PDB entry 2BPZ | X-ray diffraction, 2.50 A resolution | chains A and B

# Chain A (and B)
Name: HIV-1 protease
Organism: Human immunodeficiency virus 1
Notes: EC 3.4.23.16; chain B of this document is another copy of the same molecule, construct and numbering; everything in this record applies to it too
UniProtKB: P04587 (POL_HV1B5); residues 1-99 here correspond to UniProt positions 69-167 (UniProt number = residue number + 68)
Sequence (99 residues; each row starts with the number of its first residue):
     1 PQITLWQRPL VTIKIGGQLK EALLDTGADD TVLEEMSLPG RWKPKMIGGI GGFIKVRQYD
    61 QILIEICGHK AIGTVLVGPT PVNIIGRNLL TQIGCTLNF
Small-molecule neighbours: 3IN (N-[2(S)-cyclopentyl-1(R)-hydroxy-3(R)methyl]-5-[(2(S)-tertiary-butylamino-carbonyl)-4-(N1-(2)-(N-methylpiperazinyl)-3-chloro-pyrazinyl-5-carbonyl)-piperazino]-4(S)-hydroxy-2(R)-phenylmethyl-pentanamide): Arg8, Leu23, Asp25, Gly27, Ala28, Asp29, Asp30, Val32, Ile47, Gly48, Gly49, Ile50, Phe53, Pro81, Val82, Ile84

# How chain A and chain B interact
Contacting residue pairs (93):
  Pro1(A) with Leu97(B); Asn98(B); Phe99(B), hydrogen bond (backbone-backbone)
  Gln2(A) with Thr96(B); Leu97(B); Asn98(B), hydrogen bond
  Ile3(A) with Thr96(B); Leu97(B), hydrogen bond (backbone-backbone); Phe99(B), hydrophobic
  Leu5(A) with Arg87(B), hydrogen bond (backbone-side chain); Leu90(B), hydrophobic; Thr91(B); Cys95(B)
  Trp6(A) with Arg87(B), hydrogen bond (backbone-side chain); Thr91(B)
  Gln7(A) with Arg87(B)
  Arg8(A) with Asp29(B), salt bridge; Arg87(B)
  Pro9(A) with Thr26(B)
  Leu24(A) with Thr26(B), hydrogen bond (backbone-side chain); Leu97(B), hydrophobic; Phe99(B), hydrophobic
  Asp25(A) with Asp25(B); Thr26(B); Gly27(B), hydrogen bond (side chain-backbone)
  Thr26(A) with Leu5(B); Pro9(B); Leu24(B), hydrogen bond (side chain-backbone); Asp25(B); Thr26(B), hydrogen bond (side chain-backbone); Leu97(B)
  Gly27(A) with Leu23(B); Asp25(B), hydrogen bond (backbone-side chain)
  Asp29(A) with Arg8(B), salt bridge
  Gly48(A) with Ile50(B)
  Gly49(A) with Ile50(B)
  Ile50(A) with Ile47(B); Gly48(B); Gly49(B); Ile50(B), hydrogen bond (backbone-backbone); Gly51(B), hydrogen bond (backbone-backbone); Ile54(B), hydrophobic; Thr80(B); Pro81(B)
  Gly51(A) with Gly51(B); Gly52(B); Ile54(B)
  Gly52(A) with Ile50(B); Gly51(B)
  Ile54(A) with Ile50(B)
  Thr80(A) with Ile50(B)
  Pro81(A) with Ile50(B)
  Arg87(A) with Leu5(B), hydrogen bond (side chain-backbone); Trp6(B), hydrogen bond (side chain-backbone); Gln7(B), hydrogen bond (side chain-backbone); Arg8(B); Pro9(B)
  Leu90(A) with Leu5(B), hydrophobic
  Thr91(A) with Leu5(B); Trp6(B)
  Gln92(A) with Trp6(B)
  Ile93(A) with Phe99(B)
  Gly94(A) with Asn98(B); Phe99(B)
  Cys95(A) with Leu5(B); Leu97(B), hydrophobic; Asn98(B); Phe99(B), hydrophobic
  Thr96(A) with Gln2(B); Ile3(B); Thr4(B); Thr96(B); Leu97(B); Asn98(B), hydrogen bond (backbone-backbone)
  Leu97(A) with Pro1(B); Gln2(B); Ile3(B), hydrogen bond (backbone-backbone); Leu24(B), hydrophobic; Thr26(B); Cys95(B), hydrophobic; Thr96(B)
  Asn98(A) with Pro1(B); Gln2(B), hydrogen bond; Gly94(B); Cys95(B), hydrogen bond (backbone-side chain); Thr96(B), hydrogen bond (backbone-backbone); Asn98(B), hydrogen bond
  Phe99(A) with Pro1(B), hydrogen bond (backbone-backbone); Ile3(B), hydrophobic; His69(B); Ile93(B); Gly94(B); Cys95(B), hydrophobic
Also at the interface, not in a pair above, chain A (38 interface residues in all): Thr4, Leu23, Ile47, Phe53, Cys67, His69
Also at the interface, not in a pair above, chain B (37 interface residues in all): Cys67, Ile84

# Summary
38 residues of chain A face 37 of chain B across their interface; the contacts include 22 hydrogen bonds and 2
salt bridges. Among the polar pairs are Arg8(A)-Asp29(B), Gln2(A)-Asn98(B) and Leu5(A)-Arg87(B). Ligands of
chain A: compound 3IN.
Both chains are HIV-1 protease (Human immunodeficiency virus 1). Entry 2BPZ (HIV-1 protease-inhibitor complex)
was determined by X-ray diffraction (same publication as 2BPV, 2BPW, 2BPX and 2BPY).
